PDB entry 9H9I | electron microscopy, 3.20 A resolution | chains C and J of the 11 polymer chains in the assembly

== Chain C ==
Molecule: Small ribosomal subunit protein uS3
Organism: Escherichia coli
UniProt: P0A7V3 (RS3_ECOLI); residue numbers follow UniProt; this construct covers 1-233
Chain sequence (233 residues; numbered 1 to 233; the number before each row is that of its first residue):
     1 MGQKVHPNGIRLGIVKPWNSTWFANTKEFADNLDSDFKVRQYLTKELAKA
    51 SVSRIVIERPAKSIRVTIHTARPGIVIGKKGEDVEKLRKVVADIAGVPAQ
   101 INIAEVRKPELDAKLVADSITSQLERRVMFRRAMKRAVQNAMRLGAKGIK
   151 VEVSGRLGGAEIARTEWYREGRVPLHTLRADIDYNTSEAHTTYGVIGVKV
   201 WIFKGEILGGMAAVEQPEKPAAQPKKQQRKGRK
Disordered / not traced: 1, 213-233
Curated features (UniProtKB/Swiss-Prot):
  - mutagenesis: Arg-131 to Lys-135 (Decreases mRNA unwinding ability of the ribosome)

== Chain J ==
Molecule: Small ribosomal subunit protein uS10
Organism: Escherichia coli
UniProt: P0A7R5 (RS10_ECOLI); numbering as in UniProt (aligned over 1-103)
Chain sequence (103 residues; each row starts with the number of its first residue):
     1 MQNQRIRIRLKAFDHRLIDQATAEIVETAKRTGAQVRGPIPLPTRKERFT
    51 VLISPHVNKDARDQYEIRTHLRLVDIVEPTEKTVDALMRLDLAAGVDVQI
   101 SLG
Disordered / not traced: 1-2, 103

== Chain C / chain J interface ==
Residue-residue contacts - 12 pairs, chain C then chain J:
  Thr-21(C) with Ala-94(J); Gly-95(J), hydrogen bond (backbone-backbone)
  Phe-23(C) with Lys-11(J); Ala-12(J); Phe-13(J), hydrophobic; Thr-69(J); Ala-94(J); Gly-95(J); Asp-97(J)
  Asn-25(C) with Lys-11(J)
  Glu-58(C) with Ala-94(J)
  Pro-60(C) with Ala-94(J), hydrophobic
Interface residues without a listed pair, chain C (9 interface residues in all): Trp-22, Ala-24, Arg-59, Ala-212
Interface residues without a listed pair, chain J (8 interface residues in all): Arg-16

== Summary ==
9 residues of chain C face 8 of chain J across their interface; the contacts include 1 hydrogen bond. The
hydrogen-bonded pair Thr-21(C)/Gly-95(J) is a backbone contact. UniProt lists 5 mutagenesis sites on chain C.
Here chain C is Small ribosomal subunit protein uS3 and chain J is Small ribosomal subunit protein uS10, both
from Escherichia coli. Entry 9H9I (Complex 2 (HEAD) 30S-IF1-IF3-tRNA-GE81112) was determined by electron
microscopy, deposited together with 9H8G, 9H9H, 9H9J, 9H9K, 9H9L, 9H9M and 9H9N.
